1ZRD - chains X and A of the 6 polymer chains in the assembly; structure by X-ray diffraction, 2.80 A resolution.

# Chain X
Molecule: 21-nt DNA strand
Sequence (21 nucleotides; numbered 13 to -8; the number before each row is that of its first residue; the depositors numbered this strand downwards along its sequence, so these rows (ascending numbers) run in the REVERSE of the deposited 5'-to-3' order):
    -8 TAAAGCTT
     1 TTTACTCTAGATC

# Chain A
Molecule: Catabolite gene activator
Organism: Escherichia coli
UniProt: P0ACJ8 (CRP_ECOLI); residues 1-209 here correspond to UniProt positions 2-210 (UniProt number = residue number + 1)
Amino-acid sequence (209 residues; row label = number of the first residue in the row):
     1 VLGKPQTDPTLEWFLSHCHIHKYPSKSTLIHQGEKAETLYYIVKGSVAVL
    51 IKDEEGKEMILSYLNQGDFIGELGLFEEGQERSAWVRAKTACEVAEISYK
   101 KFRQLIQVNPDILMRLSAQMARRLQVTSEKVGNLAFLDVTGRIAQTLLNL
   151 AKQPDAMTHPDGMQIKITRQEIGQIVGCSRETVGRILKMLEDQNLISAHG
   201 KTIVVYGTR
Unresolved in the structure: 1-7, 208-209
Small-molecule neighbours: adenosine-3',5'-cyclic-monophosphate (CMP): Ile30, Ala36, Val49, Leu61, Ser62, Leu64, Ile70, Gly71, Glu72, Leu73, Gly74, Glu81, Arg82, Ser83, Ala84, Val86, Tyr99, Arg123, Thr127
Reported in the primary citation:
  - binding site for the 17-nt DNA strand: Arg180, Arg185
  - binding site for the 21-nt DNA strand (chain X): Glu181, Arg185
  - binding site for the 17-nt DNA strand: Arg180
  - binding site for the 21-nt DNA strand: Glu181

# How chain X and chain A interact
Residue-residue contacts (17; chain X residue first):
  DC-3(X) - Lys26(A)  phosphate contact
  DT-2(X) - Lys201(A)  salt bridge to the phosphate
  DT-1(X) - His199(A)  phosphate contact
  DT-1(X) - Gly200(A)  phosphate contact
  DT-1(X) - Lys201(A)  hydrogen bond to the phosphate
  DT1(X) - Gly200(A)  phosphate contact
  DT6(X) - Glu181(A)  base contact
  DC7(X) - Glu181(A)  base contact
  DT8(X) - Ser179(A)  base contact
  DT8(X) - Glu181(A)  base contact
  DT8(X) - Arg185(A)  hydrogen bond to the base
  DA9(X) - Cys178(A)  phosphate contact
  DA9(X) - Ser179(A)  hydrogen bond to the phosphate
  DA9(X) - Thr182(A)  hydrogen bond to the phosphate
  DG10(X) - Asp138(A)  phosphate contact
  DG10(X) - Val139(A)  hydrogen bond to the phosphate
  DG10(X) - Thr182(A)  sugar contact
Also at the interface, not in a pair above, chain X (10 interface residues in all): DC5
Also at the interface, not in a pair above, chain A (15 interface residues in all): Arg142, Gly177, Arg180, Thr202

# In short
Chain X and chain A form an interface of 10 and 15 residues respectively, with 5 hydrogen bonds and 1 salt
bridge. Polar contacts include DT8(X)-Arg185(A), DT-1(X)-Lys201(A) and DA9(X)-Ser179(A). From the paper: a
binding site for the 17-nt DNA strand at Arg180(A) and Arg185(A); a binding site for the 21-nt DNA strand
(chain X) at Glu181(A) and Arg185(A).
Chain X is a 21-nt DNA strand and chain A is Catabolite gene activator (Escherichia coli); the structure, 4
crystal structures of CAP-DNA with all base-pair substitutions at position 6, CAP-[6A;17T]ICAP38 DNA, was
determined by X-ray diffraction together with 1ZRC, 1ZRE and 1ZRF from the same study.
